Entry 7AO8 (electron microscopy, 4.50 A resolution (low resolution: residue-level contacts below are approximate; hydrogen-bond / salt-bridge calls are withheld)); this record covers chains A and B of the 5 polymer chains in the assembly.

Chain A:
Name: Metastasis-associated protein MTA1
From: Homo sapiens
UniProtKB: Q13330 (MTA1_HUMAN); numbering as in UniProt (aligned over 1-715)
Chain sequence (715 residues; row label = number of the first residue in the row):
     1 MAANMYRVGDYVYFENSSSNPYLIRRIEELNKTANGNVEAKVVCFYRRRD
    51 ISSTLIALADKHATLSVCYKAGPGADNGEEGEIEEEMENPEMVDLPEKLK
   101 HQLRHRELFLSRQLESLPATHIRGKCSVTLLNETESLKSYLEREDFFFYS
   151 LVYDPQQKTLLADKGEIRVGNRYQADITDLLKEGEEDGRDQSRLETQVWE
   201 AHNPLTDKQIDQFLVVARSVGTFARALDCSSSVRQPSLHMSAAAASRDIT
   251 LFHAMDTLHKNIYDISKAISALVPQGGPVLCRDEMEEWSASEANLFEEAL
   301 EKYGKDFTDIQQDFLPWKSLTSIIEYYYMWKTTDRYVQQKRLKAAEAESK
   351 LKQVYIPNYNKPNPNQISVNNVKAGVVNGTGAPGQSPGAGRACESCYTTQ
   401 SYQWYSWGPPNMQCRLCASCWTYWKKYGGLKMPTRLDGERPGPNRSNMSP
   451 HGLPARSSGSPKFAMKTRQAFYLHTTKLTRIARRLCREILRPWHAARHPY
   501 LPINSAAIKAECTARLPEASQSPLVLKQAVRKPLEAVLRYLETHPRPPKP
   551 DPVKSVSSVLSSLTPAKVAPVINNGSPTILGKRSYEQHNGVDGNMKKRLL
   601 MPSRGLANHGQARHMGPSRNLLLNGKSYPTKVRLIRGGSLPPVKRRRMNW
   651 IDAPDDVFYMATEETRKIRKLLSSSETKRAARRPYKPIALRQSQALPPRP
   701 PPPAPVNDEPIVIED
Unresolved in the structure: 1-8, 53-100, 161, 164, 229-236, 341-715
Ligand contacts: inositol hexakisphosphate (IHP): K305, Y327, Y328, K331, Y336
UniProt features mapped onto this chain:
  - zinc finger: C393 to C420 (GATA-type)
  - region: D656 to K686 (Interaction with RBBP4)
  - motif: P545 to P552 (SH3-binding), L696 to P705 (SH3-binding), I711 to D715 (SUMO interaction motif 1 (SIM))
  - modified residue: S386 (Phosphoserine), S446 (Phosphoserine), S449 (Phosphoserine), S522 (Phosphoserine), T564 (Phosphothreonine), S576 (Phosphoserine), T578 (Phosphothreonine), K626 (N6-acetyllysine), S639 (Phosphoserine)
  - cross-link (Glycyl lysine isopeptide (Lys-Gly)): K182 (interchain with G-Cter in ubiquitin), K509 (interchain with G-Cter in SUMO2 and SUMO3), K549 (interchain with G-Cter in SUMO2), K626 (interchain with G-Cter in ubiquitin)

Chain B:
Name: Histone deacetylase 1
From: Homo sapiens
Notes: EC 3.5.1.98
UniProtKB: Q13547 (HDAC1_HUMAN); residue numbers follow UniProt; this construct covers 1-482
Chain sequence (482 residues; row label = number of the first residue in the row):
     1 MAQTQGTRRKVCYYYDGDVGNYYYGQGHPMKPHRIRMTHNLLLNYGLYRK
    51 MEIYRPHKANAEEMTKYHSDDYIKFLRSIRPDNMSEYSKQMQRFNVGEDC
   101 PVFDGLFEFCQLSTGGSVASAVKLNKQQTDIAVNWAGGLHHAKKSEASGF
   151 CYVNDIVLAILELLKYHQRVLYIDIDIHHGDGVEEAFYTTDRVMTVSFHK
   201 YGEYFPGTGDLRDIGAGKGKYYAVNYPLRDGIDDESYEAIFKPVMSKVME
   251 MFQPSAVVLQCGSDSLSGDRLGCFNLTIKGHAKCVEFVKSFNLPMLMLGG
   301 GGYTIRNVARCWTYETAVALDTEIPNELPYNDYFEYFGPDFKLHISPSNM
   351 TNQNTNEYLEKIKQRLFENLRMLPHAPGVQMQAIPEDAIPEESGDEDEDD
   401 PDKRISICSSDKRIACEEEFSDSEEEGEGGRKNSSNFKKAKRVKTEDEKE
   451 KDPEEKKEVTEEEKTKEEKPEAKGVKEEVKLA
Unresolved in the structure: 1-7, 377-482
Bound ions: K+ site 1: D174, D176, H178, S197, F198; Zn2+: D176, H178, D264; K+ site 2: F187, T190, V193
Ligand contacts: inositol hexakisphosphate (IHP): Y23, G27, H28, K31, R270, I305, R306
UniProt features mapped onto this chain:
  - active site: H141
  - binding site (1D-myo-inositol 1,4,5,6-tetrakisphosphate): G27, K31, R270
  - binding site (Zn(2+)): D176, H178, D264
  - modified residue: K74 (N6-acetyllysine), K220 (N6-acetyllysine), C261 (S-nitrosocysteine), C273 (S-nitrosocysteine), S393 (Phosphoserine), S406 (Phosphoserine), S409 (Phosphoserine), S421 (Phosphoserine), S423 (Phosphoserine), K432 (N6-methylated lysine)
  - cross-link (Glycyl lysine isopeptide (Lys-Gly)): K74 (interchain with G-Cter in SUMO2), K438 (interchain with G-Cter in SUMO2), K444 (interchain with G-Cter in SUMO), K456 (interchain with G-Cter in SUMO2), K457 (interchain with G-Cter in SUMO2), K473 (interchain with G-Cter in SUMO2), K476 (interchain with G-Cter in SUMO), K480 (interchain with G-Cter in SUMO2)

Interface between chain A and chain B:
Pairs across the interface (111):
  N132(A) - E357(B)
  E135(A) - K361(B)
  A162(A) - Q353(B)
  D163(A) - Q353(B)
  G165(A) - P206(B)
  G165(A) - G207(B)
  G165(A) - T208(B)
  E166(A) - T208(B)
  I167(A) - E184(B)
  I167(A) - E185(B)
  I167(A) - Y188(B)
  I167(A) - T208(B)
  I167(A) - D213(B)
  R168(A) - E185(B)
  V169(A) - Y188(B)
  N171(A) - K144(B)
  R172(A) - K144(B)
  Y173(A) - Y67(B)
  Y173(A) - E185(B)
  Y173(A) - A186(B)
  Q174(A) - K144(B)
  Q174(A) - E185(B)
  Q174(A) - A186(B)
  Q174(A) - Y188(B)
  Q174(A) - T189(B)
  A175(A) - Y67(B)
  A175(A) - A186(B)
  D176(A) - L161(B)
  I177(A) - T190(B)
  T178(A) - L161(B)
  T178(A) - L164(B)
  T178(A) - K165(B)
  T178(A) - R192(B)
  L180(A) - L164(B)
  L180(A) - K165(B)
  L180(A) - Q168(B)
  L180(A) - R192(B)
  L181(A) - K165(B)
  L181(A) - Y166(B)
  E186(A) - Y166(B)
  D187(A) - K165(B)
  D187(A) - Y166(B)
  R189(A) - E63(B)
  R189(A) - K66(B)
  R189(A) - V122(B)
  R189(A) - E162(B)
  Q191(A) - K126(B)
  Q191(A) - Q128(B)
  S192(A) - H57(B)
  R193(A) - H57(B)
  L194(A) - P56(B)
  L194(A) - H57(B)
  L194(A) - A119(B)
  E195(A) - Y14(B)
  E195(A) - Y54(B)
  E195(A) - R55(B)
  E195(A) - H57(B)
  E195(A) - A119(B)
  E195(A) - K123(B)
  T196(A) - R55(B)
  T196(A) - H57(B)
  Q197(A) - E52(B)
  Q197(A) - I53(B)
  Q197(A) - Y54(B)
  V198(A) - Y48(B)
  V198(A) - I53(B)
  W199(A) - Y48(B)
  W199(A) - R49(B)
  W199(A) - M51(B)
  W199(A) - E52(B)
  W199(A) - I53(B)
  E200(A) - E52(B)
  A201(A) - K50(B)
  A201(A) - M51(B)
  A201(A) - E52(B)
  H202(A) - E52(B)
  D207(A) - R49(B)
  I210(A) - R49(B)
  D211(A) - R49(B)
  R247(A) - D332(B)
  D248(A) - N40(B)
  D248(A) - N44(B)
  D248(A) - N331(B)
  D248(A) - D332(B)
  L251(A) - L43(B)
  L251(A) - N44(B)
  F252(A) - H39(B)
  F252(A) - N40(B)
  F252(A) - L43(B)
  F252(A) - Y48(B)
  M255(A) - Y48(B)
  D256(A) - Y48(B)
  K305(A) - Y23(B)
  K305(A) - Q26(B)
  D306(A) - Q26(B)
  F307(A) - Y23(B)
  L320(A) - D104(B)
  T321(A) - N21(B)
  I324(A) - N21(B)
  I324(A) - Y23(B)
  E325(A) - N21(B)
  E325(A) - R36(B)
  Y328(A) - K31(B)
  Y328(A) - H33(B)
  Y328(A) - Y336(B)
  M329(A) - R36(B)
  M329(A) - Y333(B)
  K331(A) - Y336(B)
  T332(A) - D332(B)
  T332(A) - E335(B)
  T332(A) - Y336(B)
Other interface residues (no listed pair), chain A (59 interface residues in all): D179, I249, D283, Y303, G304
Other interface residues (no listed pair), chain B (64 interface residues in all): K10, G20, V118, S145, V157, H167, D181, T351

Summary:
59 residues of chain A and 64 residues of chain B are in contact. Inositol hexakisphosphate is bound between
chain A and chain B. UniProt lists active-site residue H141(B), 3 residues binding 1D-myo-inositol
1,4,5,6-tetrakisphosphate and 3 Zn2+-binding residues on chain B.
Here chain A is Metastasis-associated protein MTA1 and chain B is Histone deacetylase 1, both from Homo
sapiens. Entry 7AO8 (Structure of the MTA1/HDAC1/MBD2 NURD deacetylase complex) was determined by electron
microscopy (same publication as 7AO9 and 7AOA).
